Entry 6B5C (X-ray diffraction, 2.40 A resolution); this record covers chain A.

== Chain A ==
Protein: Katanin p60 ATPase-containing subunit A-like 1
From: Homo sapiens
Notes: EC 3.6.4.3
UniProtKB: Q9BW62 (KATL1_HUMAN); numbering as in UniProt (aligned over 184-490)
Chain sequence (307 residues; row label = number of the first residue in the row):
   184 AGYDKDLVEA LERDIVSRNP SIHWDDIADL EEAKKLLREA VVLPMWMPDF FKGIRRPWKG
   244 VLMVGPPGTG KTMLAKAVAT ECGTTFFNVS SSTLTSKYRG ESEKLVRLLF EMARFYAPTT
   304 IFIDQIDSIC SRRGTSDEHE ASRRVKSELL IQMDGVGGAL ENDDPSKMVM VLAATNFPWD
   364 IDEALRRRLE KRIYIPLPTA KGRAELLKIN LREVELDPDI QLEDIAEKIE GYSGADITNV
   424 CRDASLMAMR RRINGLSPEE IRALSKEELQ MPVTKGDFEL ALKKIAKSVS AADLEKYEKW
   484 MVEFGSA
Not modelled in the structure: 281-284, 316-317, 340-347
Construct notes: engineered mutation Q308 (Glu in Q9BW62)
Swiss-Prot annotation at these positions:
  - binding site (ATP): G248 to T255

== In short ==
UniProt lists 8 ATP-binding residues.
Chain A is Katanin p60 ATPase-containing subunit A-like 1 (Homo sapiens); the structure, Structural Basis for
Katanin Self-Assembly, was determined by X-ray diffraction (same publication as 6B5D).
